7S3I - chains B and G of the 5 polymer chains in the assembly; structure by electron microscopy, 2.51 A resolution.

Chain B:
Protein: Guanine nucleotide-binding protein G(I)/G(S)/G(T) subunit beta-1
Organism: Homo sapiens
Reference sequence: P62873 (GBB1_HUMAN); residues 2-340 here = UniProt positions 2-340
Chain sequence (340 residues; row label = number of the first residue in the row):
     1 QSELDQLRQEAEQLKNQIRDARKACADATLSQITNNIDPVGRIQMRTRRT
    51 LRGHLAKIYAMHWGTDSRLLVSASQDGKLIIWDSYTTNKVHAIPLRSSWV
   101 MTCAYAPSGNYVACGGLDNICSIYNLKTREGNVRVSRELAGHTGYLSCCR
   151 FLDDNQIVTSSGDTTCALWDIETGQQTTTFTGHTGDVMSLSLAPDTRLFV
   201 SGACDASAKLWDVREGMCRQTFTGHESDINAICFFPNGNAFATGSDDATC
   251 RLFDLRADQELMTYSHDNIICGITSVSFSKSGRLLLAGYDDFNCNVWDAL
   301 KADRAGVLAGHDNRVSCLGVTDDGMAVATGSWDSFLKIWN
Sequence notes: expression tag (1)
UniProt features mapped onto this chain:
  - modified residue: S2 (N-acetylserine), H266 (Phosphohistidine)
  - natural variant: L30 (L30F: In MRD42; uncertain significance), R52 (R52G: In MRD42), G64 (G64V: In MRD42), D76 (D76E: In MRD42; D76G: In MRD42), G77 (G77S: In MRD42), K78 (K78R: In MRD42), I80 (I80N: In MRD42; I80T: In MRD42), H91 (H91R: In MRD42; uncertain significance), A92 (A92T: In MRD42), P94 (P94S: In MRD42), L95 (L95P: In MRD42), R96 (R96L: In MRD42), 5 further natural variant entries in UniProt

Chain G:
Protein: Guanine nucleotide-binding protein G(I)/G(S)/G(O) subunit gamma-2
Organism: Homo sapiens
Reference sequence: P59768 (GBG2_HUMAN); numbering as in UniProt (aligned over 5-62)
Chain sequence (58 residues; each row starts with the number of its first residue):
     5 NTASIAQARKLVEQLKMEANIDRIKVSKAAADLMAYCEAHAKEDPLLTPV
    55 PASENPFR

How chain B and chain G interact:
Pairs across the interface (95):
  Q1(B) with N5(G)
  E3(B) with I9(G)
  L4(B) with S8(G); I9(G), hydrophobic; A12(G), hydrophobic
  L7(B) with I9(G); A12(G), hydrophobic; R13(G); V16(G)
  E10(B) with V16(G); K20(G), salt bridge
  A11(B) with L19(G)
  L14(B) with V16(G); L19(G), hydrophobic; K20(G)
  K15(B) with L19(G)
  Q17(B) with A23(G)
  I18(B) with L19(G); A23(G), hydrophobic; R27(G)
  A21(B) with R27(G)
  R22(B) with R27(G)
  A24(B) with K29(G), hydrogen bond (backbone-side chain)
  C25(B) with R27(G); I28(G); K29(G); V30(G), hydrogen bond (backbone-backbone)
  A26(B) with V30(G), hydrophobic
  D27(B) with K29(G); V30(G), hydrogen bond (side chain-backbone); S31(G), hydrogen bond
  A28(B) with V30(G)
  L30(B) with A34(G), hydrophobic
  I33(B) with A34(G), hydrophobic
  T34(B) with M38(G)
  I37(B) with M38(G), hydrophobic; E42(G)
  V40(B) with L51(G), hydrophobic
  M45(B) with L50(G), hydrophobic
  R48(B) with F61(G); R62(G)
  R49(B) with P60(G), hydrogen bond (side chain-backbone); F61(G), hydrogen bond (side chain-backbone)
  S84(B) with F61(G)
  Y85(B) with P60(G); F61(G), hydrophobic
  C218(B) with Q18(G), hydrogen bond (backbone-side chain); E22(G)
  R219(B) with E22(G)
  Q220(B) with E22(G)
  T221(B) with E22(G), hydrogen bond
  F235(B) with L37(G), hydrophobic; Y40(G), hydrophobic; C41(G), hydrophobic
  P236(B) with Y40(G), hydrophobic
  N237(B) with Y40(G)
  L252(B) with L37(G), hydrophobic
  D254(B) with A33(G)
  R256(B) with D26(G); R27(G); I28(G), hydrogen bond (backbone-backbone); K32(G); D36(G), salt bridge
  A257(B) with I28(G)
  D258(B) with I25(G); R27(G), salt bridge
  Q259(B) with V30(G)
  L261(B) with V30(G), hydrophobic; L37(G), hydrophobic
  S279(B) with D48(G), hydrogen bond
  K280(B) with E47(G); D48(G), hydrogen bond (backbone-side chain)
  S281(B) with Y40(G); C41(G), hydrogen bond (side chain-backbone); H44(G); A45(G); D48(G), hydrogen bond (backbone-side chain)
  G282(B) with C41(G)
  R283(B) with C41(G); L51(G)
  L284(B) with L50(G); L51(G), hydrophobic
  L300(B) with M38(G), hydrophobic; C41(G), hydrophobic
  D323(B) with P49(G)
  G324(B) with P49(G); L50(G)
  M325(B) with P49(G), hydrophobic; V54(G), hydrophobic; N59(G); P60(G)
  A326(B) with F61(G), hydrophobic
  I338(B) with F61(G), hydrophobic
  N340(B) with N59(G), hydrogen bond; F61(G)
Interface residues without a listed pair, chain B (60 interface residues in all): I43, W63, M217, A240, L286, V320
Interface residues without a listed pair, chain G (44 interface residues in all): L15, M21, N24, A35, E58

Overview:
60 residues of chain B and 44 residues of chain G are in contact; the contacts include 14 hydrogen bonds and 3
salt bridges. Among the polar pairs are E10(B)-K20(G), R256(B)-D36(G) and D258(B)-R27(G).
Here chain B is Guanine nucleotide-binding protein G(I)/G(S)/G(T) subunit beta-1 and chain G is Guanine
nucleotide-binding protein G(I)/G(S)/G(O) subunit gamma-2, both from Homo sapiens. Entry 7S3I (Ex4-D-Ala bound
to the glucagon-like peptide-1 receptor/g protein complex (conformer 2)) was determined by electron microscopy
(same publication as 7S1M).
